Entry 7FIP (X-ray diffraction, 2.39 A resolution); this record covers chains B and D of the 4 polymer chains in the assembly.

[Chain B (and D)]
Protein: Beta-1,2-mannobiose phosphorylase
Organism: Thermoanaerobacter sp. (strain X514)
Notes: EC 2.4.1.339; chain D of this document is another copy of the same molecule, construct and numbering; everything in this record applies to it too
UniProt: B0K2C3 (BMBP_THEPX); residue numbers follow UniProt; this construct covers 1-302
Chain sequence (313 residues; numbered -10 to 302; the number before each row is that of its first residue; numbers below 1 keep their minus sign (Gly-10 is residue -10)):
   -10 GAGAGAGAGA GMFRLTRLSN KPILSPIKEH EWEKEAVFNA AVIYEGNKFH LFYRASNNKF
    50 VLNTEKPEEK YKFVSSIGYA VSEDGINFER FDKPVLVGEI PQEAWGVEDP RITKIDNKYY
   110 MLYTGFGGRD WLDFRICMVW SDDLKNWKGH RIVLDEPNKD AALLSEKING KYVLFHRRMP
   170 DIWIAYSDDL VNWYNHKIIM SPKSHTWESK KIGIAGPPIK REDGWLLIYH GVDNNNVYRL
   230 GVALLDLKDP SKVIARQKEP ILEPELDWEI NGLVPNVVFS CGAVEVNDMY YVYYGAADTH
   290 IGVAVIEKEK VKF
Not modelled in the structure: -10 to 0 (chain D: -10 to 1)
Construct notes: expression tag (-10 to 0)
Metal / ion sites: Zn2+ site 1: His19, Asp81; Zn2+ site 2: Glu92, Cys126, His139; Zn2+ site 3: Asp149, His219; Zn2+ site 4: Asp170 (shared with 1 residue of chain A); Zn2+ site 5: His194 (shared with 1 residue of chain A); Zn2+ site 6: Glu248 (shared with 1 residue of chain C)

[Chain B / chain D interface]
Residue-residue contacts (24; chain B residue first):
  Asp119(B) with Lys59(D)
  Leu121(B) with Glu57(D); Lys59(D); Tyr60(D), hydrogen bond (backbone-side chain)
  Asp122(B) with Lys59(D), salt bridge
  Asp144(B) with Lys48(D), hydrogen bond (backbone-side chain); Val50(D)
  Glu145(B) with Lys48(D); Asn52(D)
  Pro146(B) with Val50(D); Asn52(D), hydrogen bond (backbone-side chain); Tyr60(D)
  Arg167(B) with Asn52(D)
  Asn181(B) with Asn260(D)
  Trp182(B) with Asn260(D); Pro264(D)
  Tyr183(B) with Ile259(D), hydrophobic; Asn260(D); Pro264(D), hydrophobic; Asn265(D)
  Asn184(B) with Asn265(D), hydrogen bond
  His185(B) with Asn224(D); Pro264(D)
  Lys186(B) with Asn224(D)
Also at the interface, not in a pair above, chain B (15 interface residues in all): Arg118, Asp177
Also at the interface, not in a pair above, chain D (13 interface residues in all): Thr53, Asp256

[Overview]
The interface between chain B and chain D involves 15 residues on one side and 13 on the other; the contacts
include 4 hydrogen bonds and 1 salt bridge. Polar pairs include Asp122(B)-Lys59(D), Leu121(B)-Tyr60(D) and
Asp144(B)-Lys48(D). His19(B) and Asp81(B) coordinate Zn2+ site 1.
Both chains are Beta-1,2-mannobiose phosphorylase (Thermoanaerobacter sp. (strain X514)). Entry 7FIP (The
native structure of beta-1,2-mannobiose phosphorylase from Thermoanaerobacter sp) was determined by X-ray
diffraction together with 7FIQ, 7FIR and 7FIS from the same study.
